3X1T - chains J and B of the 10 polymer chains in the assembly; structure by X-ray diffraction, 2.81 A resolution.

== Chain J ==
Molecule: 146-nt DNA strand
Sequence (146 nucleotides; each row starts with the number of its first residue):
   147 ATCAATATCCACCTGCAGATTCTACCAAAAGTGTATTTGGAAACTGCTCC
   197 ATCAAAAGGCATGTTCAGCTGAATTCAGCTGAACATGCCTTTTGATGGAG
   247 CAGTTTCCAAATACACTTTTGGTAGAATCTGCAGGTGGATATTGAT
Bound ions: Mn2+ site 1: DG185, DG186; Mn2+ site 2 near DG217 (its only coordinating residue here); Mn2+ site 3 near DT232 (its only coordinating residue here); Mn2+ site 4 near DC247 (its only coordinating residue here); Mn2+ site 5 near DG280 (its only coordinating residue here)

== Chain B ==
Molecule: Histone H4
Source organism: Homo sapiens
UniProtKB: P62805 (H4_HUMAN); residues 1-102 here correspond to UniProt positions 2-103 (UniProt number = residue number + 1)
Sequence (102 residues; row label = number of the first residue in the row):
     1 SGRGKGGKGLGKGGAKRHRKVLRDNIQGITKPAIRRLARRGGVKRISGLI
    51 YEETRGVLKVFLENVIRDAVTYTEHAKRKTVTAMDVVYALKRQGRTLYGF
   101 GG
Unresolved in the structure: 1-21
UniProt features mapped onto this chain:
  - DNA-binding region: Lys-16 to Lys-20
  - modified residue: Ser-1 (N-acetylserine), Arg-3 (Asymmetric dimethylarginine), Lys-5 (N6-(2-hydroxyisobutyryl)lysine), Lys-8 (N6-(2-hydroxyisobutyryl)lysine), Lys-12 (N6-(2-hydroxyisobutyryl)lysine), Lys-16 (N6-(2-hydroxyisobutyryl)lysine), Lys-20 (N6,N6,N6-trimethyllysine), Lys-31 (N6-(2-hydroxyisobutyryl)lysine), Lys-44 (N6-(2-hydroxyisobutyryl)lysine), Ser-47 (Phosphoserine), Tyr-51 (Phosphotyrosine), Lys-59 (N6-(2-hydroxyisobutyryl)lysine), Lys-77 (N6-(2-hydroxyisobutyryl)lysine), Lys-79 (N6-(2-hydroxyisobutyryl)lysine), Thr-80 (Phosphothreonine), Tyr-88 (Phosphotyrosine), Lys-91 (N6-(2-hydroxyisobutyryl)lysine)
  - cross-link (Glycyl lysine isopeptide (Lys-Gly)): Lys-12 (interchain with G-Cter in SUMO2), Lys-20 (interchain with G-Cter in SUMO2), Lys-31 (interchain with G-Cter in SUMO2), Lys-59 (interchain with G-Cter in SUMO2), Lys-79 (interchain with G-Cter in SUMO2), Lys-91 (interchain with G-Cter in SUMO2)

== How chain J and chain B interact ==
Residue-residue contacts (14; chain J residue first):
  DT226(J) with Arg-45(B), base contact
  DG227(J) with Arg-45(B), hydrogen bond to the sugar; Ile-46(B), sugar contact; Ser-47(B), phosphate contact; Gly-48(B), hydrogen bond to the phosphate
  DA228(J) with Arg-35(B), salt bridge to the phosphate; Arg-45(B), phosphate contact; Ile-46(B), hydrogen bond to the phosphate
  DT237(J) with Arg-23(B), salt bridge to the phosphate
  DC247(J) with Lys-79(B), phosphate contact; Thr-80(B), phosphate contact
  DA248(J) with Arg-78(B), sugar contact; Lys-79(B), hydrogen bond to the phosphate; Thr-80(B), hydrogen bond to the phosphate
Also at the interface, not in a pair above, chain J (7 interface residues in all): DT236
Also at the interface, not in a pair above, chain B (11 interface residues in all): Lys-44, Tyr-51

== In short ==
Chain J and chain B form an interface of 7 and 11 residues respectively, with 5 hydrogen bonds and 2 salt
bridges. Among the polar pairs are DG227(J)/Arg-45(B), DG227(J)/Gly-48(B) and DA228(J)/Ile-46(B). Curated
annotation (UniProt) lists a DNA-binding region on chain B.
Here chain J is a 146-nt DNA strand and chain B is Histone H4 (Homo sapiens). Entry 3X1T (Crystal structure of
nucleosome core particle consisting of mouse testis specific histone variants H2aa and H2ba) was determined by
X-ray diffraction together with 3X1S, 3X1U and 3X1V from the same study.
